8DR1 - chains A and K of the 12 polymer chains in the assembly; structure by electron microscopy, 2.14 A resolution.

Chain A:
Name: Replication factor C subunit 1
Source organism: Saccharomyces cerevisiae
Reference sequence: P38630 (RFC1_YEAST); residues 1-861 here = UniProt positions 1-861
Amino-acid sequence (918 residues; row label = number of the first residue in the row):
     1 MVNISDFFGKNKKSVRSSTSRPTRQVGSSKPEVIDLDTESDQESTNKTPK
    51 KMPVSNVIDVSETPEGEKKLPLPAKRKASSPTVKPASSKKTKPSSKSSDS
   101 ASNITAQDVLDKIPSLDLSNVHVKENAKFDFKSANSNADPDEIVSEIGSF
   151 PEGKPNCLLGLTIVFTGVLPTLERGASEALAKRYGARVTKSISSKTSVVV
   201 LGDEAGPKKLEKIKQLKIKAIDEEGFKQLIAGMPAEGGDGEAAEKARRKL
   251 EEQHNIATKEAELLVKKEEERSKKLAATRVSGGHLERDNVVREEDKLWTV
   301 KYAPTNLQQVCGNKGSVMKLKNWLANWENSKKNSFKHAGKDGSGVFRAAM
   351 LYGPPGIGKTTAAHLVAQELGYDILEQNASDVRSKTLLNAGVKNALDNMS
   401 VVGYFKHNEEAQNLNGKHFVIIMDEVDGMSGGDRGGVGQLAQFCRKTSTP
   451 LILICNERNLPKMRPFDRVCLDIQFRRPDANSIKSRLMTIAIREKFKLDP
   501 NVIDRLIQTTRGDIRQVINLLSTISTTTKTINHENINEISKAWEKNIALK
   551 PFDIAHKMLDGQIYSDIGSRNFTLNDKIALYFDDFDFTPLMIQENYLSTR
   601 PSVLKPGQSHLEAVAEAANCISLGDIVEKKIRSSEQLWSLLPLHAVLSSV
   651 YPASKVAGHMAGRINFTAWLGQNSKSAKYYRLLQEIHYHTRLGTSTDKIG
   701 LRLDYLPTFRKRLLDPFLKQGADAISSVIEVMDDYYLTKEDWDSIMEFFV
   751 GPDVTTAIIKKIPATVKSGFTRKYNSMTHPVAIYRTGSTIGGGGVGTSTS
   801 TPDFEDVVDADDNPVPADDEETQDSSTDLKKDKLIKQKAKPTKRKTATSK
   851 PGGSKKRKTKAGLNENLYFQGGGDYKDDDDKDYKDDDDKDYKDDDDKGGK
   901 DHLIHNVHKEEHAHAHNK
Not modelled in the structure: 1-287, 408-412, 786-918
Differences from the reference sequence: expression tag (862-918)
Bound ions: Mg2+: Thr360 (together with ATP-gamma-S)
Small-molecule neighbours: ATP-gamma-S (AGS; phosphothiophosphoric acid-adenylate ester): Thr299, Tyr302, Ala303, Pro304, Gln309, Val310, Cys311, Pro354, Pro355, Gly356, Ile357, Gly358, Lys359, Thr360, Thr361, Asn456, Arg486, Ile514, Arg515, Ile518
Curated features (UniProtKB/Swiss-Prot):
  - motif (Nuclear localization signal): Lys830 to Leu834, Lys855 to Lys860
  - binding site (ATP): Thr299, Cys311, Gly353 to Thr361, Asn456
  - modified residue: Thr38 (Phosphothreonine), Ser40 (Phosphoserine), Thr63 (Phosphothreonine)
  - mutagenesis: Asp427 (D427H: In cs mutant CDC44-2; causes cell cycle arrest), Gly436 (G436R: In cs mutant CDC44-3/4; causes cell cycle arrest), Gly512 (G512A: In cs mutant CDC44-9; no effect), Asp513 (D513N: In cs mutants CDC44-1/5/8 and CDC44-9; causes cell cycle arrest)
Reported in the primary citation:
  - binding site for the 13-nt DNA strand: Asn459, Gln474, Arg477, Phe552, Phe587, Phe666, Leu670
  - binding site for the 13-nt DNA strand (chain K): Lys314, Gly315, His556, Ile664

Chain K:
Molecule: 13-nt DNA strand
Sequence (13 nucleotides; row label = number of the first residue in the row; numbers below 1 keep their minus sign (DT-2 is residue -2)):
    -2 TTAGGGGGGGGGA

Chain A / chain K interface:
Pairs across the interface (14; chain A residue first):
  Lys314(A) with DG6(K), phosphate contact; DG7(K), salt bridge to the phosphate
  Gly315(A) with DG6(K), hydrogen bond to the phosphate
  Arg476(A) with DG4(K), phosphate contact; DG5(K), sugar contact
  His556(A) with DA0(K), salt bridge to the phosphate
  His659(A) with DT-2(K), sugar contact; DA0(K), phosphate contact
  Met660(A) with DA0(K), sugar contact
  Gly662(A) with DA0(K), sugar contact
  Arg663(A) with DA0(K), base contact; DG1(K), hydrogen bond to the base; DG2(K), sugar contact
  Ile664(A) with DA0(K), hydrogen bond to the base
Also at the interface, not in a pair above, chain A (12 interface residues in all): Asn313, Phe552, Asp553

In short:
12 residues of chain A and 8 residues of chain K are in contact; the contacts include 3 hydrogen bonds and 2
salt bridges. Polar contacts include Arg663(A)-DG1(K), Ile664(A)-DA0(K) and Gly315(A)-DG6(K). The paper
reports a binding site for the 13-nt DNA strand at Asn459(A), Gln474(A) and Arg477(A) among others; a binding
site for the 13-nt DNA strand (chain K) at Lys314(A), Gly315(A) and His556(A) among others.
Chain A is Replication factor C subunit 1 (Saccharomyces cerevisiae) and chain K is a 13-nt DNA strand; the
structure, Consensus closed state of RFC:PCNA bound to a 3' ss/dsDNA junction (DNA2), was determined by
electron microscopy together with 8DQW, 8DQX, 8DQZ, 8DR0, 8DR3, 8DR4 and 3 further entries from the same
study.
